PDB entry 3ZQ1 | electron microscopy, 15.90 A resolution (very low resolution: no residue pairs are listed; an interface is given only as per-side residue counts) | chains Q and R of the 21 polymer chains in the assembly

[Chain Q (and R)]
Name: 10 kDa chaperonin
From: Escherichia coli K-12
Notes: chain R of this document is another copy of the same molecule, construct and numbering; everything in this record applies to it too
UniProtKB: P0A6F9 (CH10_ECOLI); numbering as in UniProt (aligned over 1-97)
Sequence (97 residues; each row starts with the number of its first residue):
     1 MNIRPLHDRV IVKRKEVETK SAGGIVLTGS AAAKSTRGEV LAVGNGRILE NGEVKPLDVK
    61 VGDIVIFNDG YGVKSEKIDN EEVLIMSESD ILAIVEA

[Chain Q / chain R interface]
At this resolution (16 A) residue pairs are not listed: 18 residues of chain Q and 16 of chain R lie at the interface.

[In short]
Chain Q and chain R form an interface of 18 and 16 residues respectively.
Both chains are 10 kDa chaperonin (Escherichia coli K-12). Entry 3ZQ1 (Visualizing GroEL-ES in the Act of
Encapsulating a Non-Native Substrate Protein) was determined by electron microscopy, deposited together with
3ZPZ and 3ZQ0.
